8VUH - chains A and H of the 8 polymer chains in the assembly; structure by electron microscopy, 4.42 A resolution (low resolution: residue-level contacts below are approximate; hydrogen-bond / salt-bridge calls are withheld).

# Chain A
Protein: Glutamate receptor ionotropic, NMDA 1
Organism: Homo sapiens
UniProt: Q05586 (NMDZ1_HUMAN); the construct lacks a stretch of the UniProt sequence, so the offset changes along the chain: 27-582 = UniProt 27-582; 583-779 = UniProt 602-798; 780-813 = UniProt 808-841
Chain sequence (815 residues; numbered 27 to 813 plus 28 insertion-coded residues; the number before each row is that of its first residue; a row labelled like 582A-582S holds insertion residues (582A, then the next letters in order)):
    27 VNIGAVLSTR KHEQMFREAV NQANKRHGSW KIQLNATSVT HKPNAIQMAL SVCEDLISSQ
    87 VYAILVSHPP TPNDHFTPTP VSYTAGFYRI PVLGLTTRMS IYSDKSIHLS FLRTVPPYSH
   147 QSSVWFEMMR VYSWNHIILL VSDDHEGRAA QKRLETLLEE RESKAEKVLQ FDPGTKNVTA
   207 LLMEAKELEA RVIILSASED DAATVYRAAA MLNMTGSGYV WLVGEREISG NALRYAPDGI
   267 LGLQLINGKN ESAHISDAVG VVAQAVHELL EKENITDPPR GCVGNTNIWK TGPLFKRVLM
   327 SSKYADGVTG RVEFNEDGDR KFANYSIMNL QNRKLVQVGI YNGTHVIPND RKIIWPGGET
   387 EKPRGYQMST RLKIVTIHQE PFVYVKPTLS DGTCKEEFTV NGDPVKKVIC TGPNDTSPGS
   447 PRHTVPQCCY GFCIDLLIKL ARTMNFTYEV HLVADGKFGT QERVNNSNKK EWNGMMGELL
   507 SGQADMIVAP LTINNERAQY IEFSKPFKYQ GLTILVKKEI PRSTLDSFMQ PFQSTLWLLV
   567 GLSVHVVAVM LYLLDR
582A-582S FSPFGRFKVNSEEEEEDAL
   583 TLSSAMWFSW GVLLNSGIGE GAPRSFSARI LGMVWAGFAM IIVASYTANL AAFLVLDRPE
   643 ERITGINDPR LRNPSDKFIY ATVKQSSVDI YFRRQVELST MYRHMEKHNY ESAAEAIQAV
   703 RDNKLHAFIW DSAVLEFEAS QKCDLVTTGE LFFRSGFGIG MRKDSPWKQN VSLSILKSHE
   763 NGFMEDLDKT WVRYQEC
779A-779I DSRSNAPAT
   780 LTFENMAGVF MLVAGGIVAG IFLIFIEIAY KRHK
Unresolved in the structure: 582A-582S, 779A-779I
Cystine bridges: Cys79-Cys308, Cys420-Cys454, Cys436-Cys455, Cys725-Cys779

# Chain H
Protein: 003-102 Heavy
Organism: Homo sapiens
Chain sequence (117 residues; row label = number of the first residue in the row):
     2 LQLQESGPGL VKPSQTLSLT CTVSGGSISS SNWWSWVRQP PGKGLEWIGE IYHSGNTNYN
    62 PSLKSRVTVS VDKSKNQFSL KLTSVTAADT AVYYCARDVS GGVNWFDPWG QGTLVTV
Cystine bridges: Cys22-Cys96

# Chain A / chain H interface
Residue-residue contacts (10; chain A residue first):
  Gln357(A) - Asn57(H)
  Asn358(A) - Trp34(H)
  Asn358(A) - Ser101(H)
  Arg359(A) - Gly103(H)
  Arg359(A) - Val104(H)
  Arg359(A) - Asn105(H)
  Lys360(A) - Asn59(H)
  Lys360(A) - Asn105(H)
  Lys378(A) - Gly56(H)
  Lys378(A) - Asn57(H)
Also at the interface, not in a pair above, chain A (6 interface residues in all): Arg260
Also at the interface, not in a pair above, chain H (9 interface residues in all): Asp99

# Overview
6 residues of chain A and 9 residues of chain H are in contact.
Chain A is Glutamate receptor ionotropic, NMDA 1 and chain H is 003-102 Heavy, both from Homo sapiens; the
structure, Human GluN1-2A IgG 003-102 splayed conformation, was determined by electron microscopy together
with 8VUJ, 8VUL, 8VUN, 8VUQ, 8VUR, 8VUT, 8VUY and 8VVH from the same study.
